Entry 6WMM (X-ray diffraction, 1.55 A resolution); this record covers chains A and B.

[Chain A (and B)]
Molecule: N-acetyllactosaminide beta-1,3-N-acetylglucosaminyltransferase 2
Organism: Homo sapiens
Notes: EC 2.4.1.149; chain B of this document is another copy of the same molecule, construct and numbering; everything in this record applies to it too
UniProtKB: Q9NY97 (B3GN2_HUMAN); residues 35-397 here = UniProt positions 35-397
Amino-acid sequence (364 residues; each row starts with the number of its first residue):
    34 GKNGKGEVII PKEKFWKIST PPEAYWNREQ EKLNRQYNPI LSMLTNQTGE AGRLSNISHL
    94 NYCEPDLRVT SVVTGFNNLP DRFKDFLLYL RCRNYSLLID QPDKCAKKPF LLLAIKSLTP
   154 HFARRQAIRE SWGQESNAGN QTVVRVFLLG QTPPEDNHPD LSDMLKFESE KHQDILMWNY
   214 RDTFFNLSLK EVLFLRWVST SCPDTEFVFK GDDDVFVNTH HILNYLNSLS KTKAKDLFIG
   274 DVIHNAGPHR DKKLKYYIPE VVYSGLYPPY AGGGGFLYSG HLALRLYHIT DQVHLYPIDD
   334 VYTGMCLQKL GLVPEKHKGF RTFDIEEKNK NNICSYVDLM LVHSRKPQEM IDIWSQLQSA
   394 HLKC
Not modelled in the structure: 34-56, 73-89, 395-397 (chain B: 34-51, 72-90)
Construct notes: expression tag (34)
Modified positions: Mse76 (selenomethionine); Mse197, Mse210, Mse338, Mse373, Mse383 (selenomethionine; parent Met)
Disulfides: Cys96-Cys125, Cys138-Cys235
Covalent attachments: N-acetylglucosamine (NAG) linked to Asn127; glycan linked to Asn219
Metal / ion sites: Mg2+: Asp247 (together with UDP)
Residues lining bound ligands: UDP (uridine-5'-diphosphate): Lys149, Ser150, Leu151, His154, Arg157, Asp215, Thr216, Phe217, Leu220, Lys223, Asp245, Asp246, Asp247, Lys288, Tyr289, His376
Swiss-Prot annotation at these positions:
  - glycosylation (N-linked (GlcNAc...) asparagine): Asn79, Asn89, Asn127, Asn173, Asn219
  - mutagenesis: Asp245 (D245A: Loss of enzymatic activity, no loss of B3GNT8-binding)
From the paper describing this entry:
  - binding site for UDP: Leu151, Asp215, Thr216, Phe217, Leu220, Lys223, Asp246
  - Mg2+ coordination: Asp247, His376
  - post-translational modification sites: Asn127, Asn173, Asn219
  - catalytic residues: Asp245, Asp333 (proposed by the authors, not directly observed)
  - mutagenesis - K149A, D245A, H282A, D332A, D333A (15,800-fold): decreased catalytic activity
  - mutagenesis - I276A, Y289A, Y303A, F356A: decreased catalytic activity on acceptor

[Chain A / chain B interface]
Contacting residue pairs - 44 pairs, chain A then chain B:
  Pro153(A) - Ala156(B)  hydrophobic
  Phe155(A) - Phe155(B)  hydrophobic
  Phe155(A) - Mse197(B)  hydrophobic
  Ala156(A) - Pro153(B)  hydrophobic
  Ala156(A) - Pro192(B)
  Gln159(A) - Pro192(B)
  Gln159(A) - Asp193(B)
  Gln159(A) - Leu194(B)
  Ala160(A) - Pro192(B)
  Glu163(A) - Pro192(B)
  Glu163(A) - Asp193(B)  hydrogen bond (side chain-backbone)
  Asp189(A) - Gln381(B)  hydrogen bond (backbone-side chain)
  Asn190(A) - Gln381(B)
  Asn190(A) - Ile384(B)
  Asn190(A) - Asp385(B)
  His191(A) - Gln381(B)  hydrogen bond
  His191(A) - Ile384(B)
  Pro192(A) - Ala156(B)
  Pro192(A) - Gln159(B)
  Pro192(A) - Ala160(B)
  Pro192(A) - Glu163(B)
  Pro192(A) - Ile384(B)
  Asp193(A) - Gln159(B)
  Asp193(A) - Glu163(B)  hydrogen bond (backbone-side chain)
  Leu194(A) - Phe155(B)
  Leu194(A) - Ala156(B)  hydrophobic
  Leu194(A) - Gln159(B)
  Asp196(A) - Phe200(B)
  Asp196(A) - Lys204(B)  salt bridge
  Mse197(A) - Mse197(B)
  Mse197(A) - Phe200(B)  hydrophobic
  Mse197(A) - Glu201(B)
  Phe200(A) - Asp196(B)
  Phe200(A) - Mse197(B)
  Phe200(A) - Phe200(B)  hydrophobic
  Glu201(A) - Mse197(B)
  Lys204(A) - Asp196(B)  salt bridge
  Gln381(A) - Asp189(B)  hydrogen bond (side chain-backbone)
  Gln381(A) - Asn190(B)
  Gln381(A) - His191(B)
  Ile384(A) - Asn190(B)
  Ile384(A) - His191(B)
  Ile384(A) - Pro192(B)
  Asp385(A) - Asn190(B)
Interface residues without a listed pair, chain A (21 interface residues in all): Pro380
Interface residues without a listed pair, chain B (21 interface residues in all): Pro380

[Overview]
Chain A and chain B each contribute 21 residues to their interface, with 5 hydrogen bonds and 2 salt bridges.
Polar contacts include Asp196(A)-Lys204(B), Glu163(A)-Asp193(B) and Asp189(A)-Gln381(B). Chain A binds UDP.
The paper reports catalytic residues Asp245(A) and Asp333(A); K149A, D245A and H282A of chain A, among others,
reduce catalytic activity; 9 substitutions were tested in all.
Chain A and chain B are both N-acetyllactosaminide beta-1,3-N-acetylglucosaminyltransferase 2 (Homo sapiens);
the structure, Human poly-N-acetyl-lactosamine synthase structure demonstrates a modular assembly of catalytic
subsites for GT-A glycosyltransferases, was determined by X-ray diffraction together with 6WMN and 6WMO from
the same study.
